2I0Y - chain A; structure by X-ray diffraction, 1.90 A resolution.

[Chain A]
Molecule: cFMS Tyrosine Kinase
Source organism: Homo sapiens
Notes: EC 2.7.10.1; fragment: Kinase Domain
UniProtKB: P07333 (CSF1R_HUMAN); numbering as in UniProt; present here: 538-678, 753-922
Sequence (335 residues; row label = number of the first residue in the row; note: 53 numbers in that range are skipped by the numbering (no residue carries them; nothing is unmodelled there)):
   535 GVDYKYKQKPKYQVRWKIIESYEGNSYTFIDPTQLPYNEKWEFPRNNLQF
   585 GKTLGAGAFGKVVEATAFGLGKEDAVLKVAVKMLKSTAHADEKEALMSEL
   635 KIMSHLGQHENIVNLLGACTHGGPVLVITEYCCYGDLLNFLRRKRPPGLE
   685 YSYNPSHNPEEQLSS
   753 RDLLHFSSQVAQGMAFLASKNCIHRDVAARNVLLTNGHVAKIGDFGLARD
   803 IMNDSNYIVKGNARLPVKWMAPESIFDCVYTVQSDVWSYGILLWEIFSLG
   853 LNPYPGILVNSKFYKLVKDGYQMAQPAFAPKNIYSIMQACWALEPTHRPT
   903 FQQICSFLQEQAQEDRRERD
Disordered / not traced: 535-547, 558-559, 565-572, 680-695, 814, 917-922
Construct notes: expression tag (535-537)
Ligand contacts: 5CN (5-cyano-furan-2-carboxylic acid [5-hydroxymethyl-2-(4-methyl-piperidin-1-yl)-phenyl]-amide): Lys586, Leu588, Gly589, Val596, Ala614, Lys616, Val647, Thr663, Glu664, Tyr665, Cys666, Cys667, Tyr668, Gly669, Leu785, Asp796, Phe797, Ala800, Arg801

[In short]
Bound to chain A: compound 5CN.
Chain A is cFMS Tyrosine Kinase (Homo sapiens); the structure, cFMS tyrosine kinase (FGF KID) in complex with
an arylamide inhibitor, was determined by X-ray diffraction together with 2I0V and 2I1M from the same study.
